PDB entry 2IZX | X-ray diffraction, 1.30 A resolution | chains A and B of the 3 polymer chains in the assembly

Chain A (and B):
Molecule: Camp-dependent protein kinase type II-alpha regulatory subunit
From: Homo sapiens
Notes: EC 2.7.11.11; fragment: 3-43; chain B of this document is another copy of the same molecule, construct and numbering; everything in this record applies to it too
Reference sequence: P13861 (KAP2_HUMAN); numbering as in UniProt (aligned over 3-43)
Sequence (41 residues; each row starts with the number of its first residue):
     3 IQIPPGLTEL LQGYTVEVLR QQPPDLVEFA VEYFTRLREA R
Not modelled in the structure: 3-4 (chain B: fully traced)
Residues lining bound ligands:
  - dithiane diol (DTD), molecule 1: Gln23, Phe31, Glu34, Tyr35, Arg38
  - dithiane diol (DTD), molecule 2: Tyr35, Arg38, Leu39, Ala42
From the paper describing this entry:
  - conformationally variable residues (loop rearrangement, side-chain flip): Ile3 to Ile5, Thr10, Arg22
  - specificity-determining residues: Thr10

How chain A and chain B interact:
Contacting residue pairs (41):
  Ile5(A) with Leu21(B), hydrophobic
  Pro6(A) with Val20(B), hydrophobic
  Pro7(A) with Leu28(B)
  Leu9(A) with Tyr16(B), hydrophobic; Thr17(B); Leu28(B), hydrophobic
  Leu12(A) with Tyr16(B); Leu28(B), hydrophobic; Val29(B), hydrophobic
  Leu13(A) with Tyr16(B), hydrophobic; Thr17(B)
  Tyr16(A) with Leu12(B); Leu13(B), hydrophobic
  Thr17(A) with Leu13(B)
  Val20(A) with Pro6(B), hydrophobic
  Leu21(A) with Ile3(B); Gln4(B)
  Gln24(A) with Ile3(B); Gln4(B), hydrogen bond
  Leu28(A) with Pro7(B); Gly8(B); Leu9(B); Leu12(B), hydrophobic
  Val29(A) with Leu12(B), hydrophobic; Phe36(B); Arg40(B)
  Glu30(A) with Arg40(B), salt bridge
  Ala32(A) with Phe36(B), hydrophobic
  Val33(A) with Phe36(B); Thr37(B); Arg40(B)
  Phe36(A) with Val29(B); Ala32(B), hydrophobic; Val33(B); Phe36(B), hydrophobic
  Thr37(A) with Val33(B)
  Arg40(A) with Val29(B); Glu30(B), salt bridge; Val33(B)
  Arg43(A) with Asp27(B), salt bridge; Val29(B)
Also at the interface, not in a pair above, chain A (23 interface residues in all): Gly8, Asp27, Leu39
Also at the interface, not in a pair above, chain B (24 interface residues in all): Ile5, Leu39, Arg43

Overview:
23 residues of chain A and 24 residues of chain B are in contact, with 1 hydrogen bond and 3 salt bridges.
Polar contacts include Glu30(A)-Arg40(B), Arg43(A)-Asp27(B) and Gln24(A)-Gln4(B). Bound to chain A: dithiane
diol. The paper reports the specificity determinant Thr10(A); conformational variability at Ile3(A), Thr10(A)
and Arg22(A).
Both chains are Camp-dependent protein kinase type II-alpha regulatory subunit (Homo sapiens). Entry 2IZX
(Molecular Basis of AKAP Specificity for PKA Regulatory Subunits) was determined by X-ray diffraction (same
publication as 2IZY).
